5NT7 - chains A and C of the 4 polymer chains in the assembly; structure by X-ray diffraction, 1.40 A resolution.

# Chain A (and C)
Protein: Maternal effect protein oskar
Organism: Drosophila melanogaster
Notes: chain C of this document is another copy of the same molecule, construct and numbering; everything in this record applies to it too
UniProt: P25158 (OSKA_DROME); residue numbers follow UniProt; this construct covers 139-240
Amino-acid sequence (107 residues; numbered 134 to 240; the number before each row is that of its first residue):
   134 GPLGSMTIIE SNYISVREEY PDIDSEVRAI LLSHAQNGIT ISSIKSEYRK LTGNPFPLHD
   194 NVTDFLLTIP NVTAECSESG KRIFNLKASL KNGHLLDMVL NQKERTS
Disordered / not traced: 134-145, 238-240
Sequence notes: expression tag (134-138)
From the paper describing this entry:
  - mutagenesis - A162E, A162E/L228E, L228E: decreased catalytic activity on wild-type Vasa

# Interface between chain A and chain C
Contacting residue pairs (34):
  Thr-196(A) with Leu-200(C)
  Asp-197(A) with Arg-215(C), salt bridge
  Leu-200(A) with Thr-196(C); Leu-200(C), hydrophobic; Ala-207(C), hydrophobic; Cys-209(C), hydrogen bond (backbone-side chain); Arg-215(C), hydrogen bond (backbone-side chain)
  Thr-201(A) with Cys-209(C); Arg-215(C)
  Ile-202(A) with Cys-209(C)
  Pro-203(A) with Cys-209(C)
  Asn-204(A) with Cys-209(C), hydrogen bond (backbone-backbone); Glu-211(C), hydrogen bond
  Val-205(A) with Glu-208(C); Cys-209(C), hydrogen bond (backbone-backbone)
  Thr-206(A) with Ala-207(C)
  Ala-207(A) with Leu-200(C), hydrophobic; Thr-206(C); Ala-207(C), hydrogen bond (backbone-backbone)
  Glu-208(A) with Val-205(C); Lys-220(C)
  Cys-209(A) with Leu-200(C), hydrogen bond (side chain-backbone); Thr-201(C); Ile-202(C); Pro-203(C); Asn-204(C), hydrogen bond (backbone-backbone); Val-205(C), hydrogen bond (backbone-backbone)
  Glu-211(A) with Asn-204(C), hydrogen bond; Ser-222(C)
  Arg-215(A) with Asp-197(C), salt bridge; Leu-200(C), hydrogen bond (side chain-backbone); Thr-201(C)
  Lys-220(A) with Glu-208(C)
  Ser-222(A) with Glu-211(C)

# Overview
Chain A and chain C each contribute 16 residues to their interface; the contacts include 11 hydrogen bonds and
2 salt bridges. Among the polar pairs are Asp-197(A)/Arg-215(C), Leu-200(A)/Cys-209(C) and
Leu-200(A)/Arg-215(C). From the paper: A162E, A162E/L228E and L228E of chain A reduce catalytic activity on
wild-type Vasa.
Both chains are Maternal effect protein oskar (Drosophila melanogaster). Entry 5NT7 (Structure of the LOTUS
domain of Oskar in complex with the C-terminal RecA-like domain of Vasa) was determined by X-ray diffraction.
